PDB entry 2X5Z | X-ray diffraction, 2.70 A resolution | chains A and B

Chain A (and B):
Protein: Mannose-1-phosphate guanylyltransferase
From: Thermotoga maritima
Notes: EC 2.7.7.13; chain B of this document is another copy of the same molecule, construct and numbering; everything in this record applies to it too
UniProt: Q9X0C3 (Q9X0C3_THEMA); residue numbers follow UniProt; this construct covers 1-336
Sequence (336 residues; row label = number of the first residue in the row):
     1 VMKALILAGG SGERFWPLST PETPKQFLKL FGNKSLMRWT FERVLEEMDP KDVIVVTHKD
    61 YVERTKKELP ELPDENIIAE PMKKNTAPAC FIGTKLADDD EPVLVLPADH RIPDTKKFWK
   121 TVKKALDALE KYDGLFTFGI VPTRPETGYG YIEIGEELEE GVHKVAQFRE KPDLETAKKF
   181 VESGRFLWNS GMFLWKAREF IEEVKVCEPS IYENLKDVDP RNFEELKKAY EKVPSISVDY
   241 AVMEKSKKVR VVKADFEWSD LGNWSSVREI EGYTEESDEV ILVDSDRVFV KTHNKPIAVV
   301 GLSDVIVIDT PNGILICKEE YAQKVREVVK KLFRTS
Disordered / not traced: 334-336
Differences from the reference sequence: engineered mutation Val1 (Met in Q9X0C3), Leu261 (Val in Q9X0C3)
Metal / ion sites: Mg2+: Asp109, Asp260 (together with guanosine-5'-diphosphate-alpha-D-mannose)
Ligand contacts: guanosine-5'-diphosphate-alpha-D-mannose: Leu7, Ala8, Gly9, Gly10, Lys25, Val56, Thr57, Glu80, Lys83, Lys84, Asn85, Thr86, Ala89, Pro107, Ala108, Asp109, His110, Gly148, Tyr149, Gly150, Phe168, Glu170, Lys171, Asn189, Ser190, Gly191, Phe193, Asp239, Trp258, Asp260
What the authors report for this chain:
  - binding site for guanosine-5'-diphosphate-alpha-D-mannose: Val56, Glu80, Lys84, Asn85, His110, Asp260
  - Mg2+ coordination: Asp109, Asp260
  - specificity-determining residues: Asn189, Asp239 (proposed by the authors, not directly observed)
  - catalytic residues: Lys171 (proposed by the authors, not directly observed)

Chain A / chain B interface:
Contacting residue pairs (70; chain A residue first):
  Trp16(A) - Ala298(B)  hydrophobic
  Glu276(A) - Lys331(B)  salt bridge
  Asp278(A) - Leu332(B)
  Ile281(A) - Lys331(B)
  Ile281(A) - Leu332(B)  hydrophobic
  Leu282(A) - Lys331(B)
  Val283(A) - Val328(B)  hydrophobic
  Asp284(A) - Lys324(B)  salt bridge
  Lys295(A) - Asp309(B)  salt bridge
  Lys295(A) - Thr310(B)  hydrogen bond (side chain-backbone)
  Lys295(A) - Pro311(B)
  Lys295(A) - Gly313(B)
  Pro296(A) - Trp16(B)
  Pro296(A) - Asn312(B)
  Pro296(A) - Gly313(B)
  Pro296(A) - Ile314(B)  hydrogen bond (backbone-backbone)
  Ile297(A) - Ile314(B)
  Ala298(A) - Trp16(B)  hydrophobic
  Ala298(A) - Ile314(B)  hydrogen bond (backbone-backbone)
  Ala298(A) - Leu315(B)
  Ala298(A) - Ile316(B)  hydrogen bond (backbone-backbone)
  Ala298(A) - Val328(B)  hydrophobic
  Val299(A) - Ile316(B)
  Val300(A) - Leu315(B)  hydrophobic
  Val300(A) - Ile316(B)  hydrogen bond (backbone-backbone)
  Val300(A) - Cys317(B)
  Val300(A) - Lys318(B)  hydrogen bond (backbone-backbone)
  Val300(A) - Tyr321(B)
  Val300(A) - Val328(B)  hydrophobic
  Gly301(A) - Lys318(B)
  Gly301(A) - Tyr321(B)
  Leu302(A) - Ile316(B)  hydrophobic
  Leu302(A) - Lys318(B)
  Val307(A) - Ile316(B)  hydrophobic
  Asp309(A) - Lys295(B)  salt bridge
  Asp309(A) - Ile314(B)
  Thr310(A) - Lys295(B)  hydrogen bond (backbone-side chain)
  Asn312(A) - Pro296(B)
  Gly313(A) - Lys295(B)
  Gly313(A) - Pro296(B)
  Ile314(A) - Lys295(B)
  Ile314(A) - Pro296(B)  hydrogen bond (backbone-backbone)
  Ile314(A) - Ile297(B)
  Ile314(A) - Ala298(B)  hydrogen bond (backbone-backbone)
  Ile314(A) - Asp309(B)
  Ile314(A) - Ile314(B)  hydrophobic
  Leu315(A) - Ala298(B)
  Leu315(A) - Val300(B)  hydrophobic
  Ile316(A) - Ile297(B)  hydrophobic
  Ile316(A) - Ala298(B)  hydrogen bond (backbone-backbone)
  Ile316(A) - Val299(B)
  Ile316(A) - Val300(B)  hydrogen bond (backbone-backbone)
  Ile316(A) - Leu302(B)  hydrophobic
  Ile316(A) - Val307(B)  hydrophobic
  Ile316(A) - Ile316(B)  hydrophobic
  Cys317(A) - Val300(B)
  Lys318(A) - Val300(B)  hydrogen bond (backbone-backbone)
  Lys318(A) - Gly301(B)
  Tyr321(A) - Asp284(B)
  Tyr321(A) - Val300(B)
  Tyr321(A) - Gly301(B)
  Lys324(A) - Asp284(B)  salt bridge
  Val328(A) - Val283(B)  hydrophobic
  Val328(A) - Ala298(B)  hydrophobic
  Val328(A) - Val300(B)  hydrophobic
  Lys331(A) - Glu276(B)  salt bridge
  Lys331(A) - Ile281(B)
  Lys331(A) - Leu282(B)  hydrogen bond (side chain-backbone)
  Leu332(A) - Asp278(B)
  Leu332(A) - Ile281(B)  hydrophobic
Interface residues without a listed pair, chain A (33 interface residues in all): Val305, Pro311, Glu327
Interface residues without a listed pair, chain B (36 interface residues in all): His293, Asn294, Val305, Val325, Glu327

Summary:
Chain A and chain B form an interface of 33 and 36 residues respectively, with 13 hydrogen bonds and 6 salt
bridges. Polar contacts include Glu276(A)-Lys331(B), Asp284(A)-Lys324(B) and Lys295(A)-Asp309(B). Chain A
binds guanosine-5'-diphosphate-alpha-D-mannose. Asp109(A) and Asp260(A) coordinate Mg2+. From the paper: the
catalytic residue Lys171(A); a binding site for guanosine-5'-diphosphate-alpha-D-mannose at Val56(A), Glu80(A)
and Lys84(A) among others.
Both chains are Mannose-1-phosphate guanylyltransferase (Thermotoga maritima). Entry 2X5Z (Crystal structure
of T. maritima GDP-mannose pyrophosphorylase in complex with GDP-mannose) was determined by X-ray diffraction
(same publication as 2X5S).
